3K70 - chains C and X of the 4 polymer chains in the assembly; structure by X-ray diffraction, 3.59 A resolution.

== Chain C ==
Name: Exodeoxyribonuclease V gamma chain
From: Escherichia coli K-12
Notes: EC 3.1.11.5
UniProtKB: P07648 (EX5C_ECOLI); numbering as in UniProt (aligned over 1-1122)
Sequence (1122 residues; numbered 1 to 1122; the number before each row is that of its first residue):
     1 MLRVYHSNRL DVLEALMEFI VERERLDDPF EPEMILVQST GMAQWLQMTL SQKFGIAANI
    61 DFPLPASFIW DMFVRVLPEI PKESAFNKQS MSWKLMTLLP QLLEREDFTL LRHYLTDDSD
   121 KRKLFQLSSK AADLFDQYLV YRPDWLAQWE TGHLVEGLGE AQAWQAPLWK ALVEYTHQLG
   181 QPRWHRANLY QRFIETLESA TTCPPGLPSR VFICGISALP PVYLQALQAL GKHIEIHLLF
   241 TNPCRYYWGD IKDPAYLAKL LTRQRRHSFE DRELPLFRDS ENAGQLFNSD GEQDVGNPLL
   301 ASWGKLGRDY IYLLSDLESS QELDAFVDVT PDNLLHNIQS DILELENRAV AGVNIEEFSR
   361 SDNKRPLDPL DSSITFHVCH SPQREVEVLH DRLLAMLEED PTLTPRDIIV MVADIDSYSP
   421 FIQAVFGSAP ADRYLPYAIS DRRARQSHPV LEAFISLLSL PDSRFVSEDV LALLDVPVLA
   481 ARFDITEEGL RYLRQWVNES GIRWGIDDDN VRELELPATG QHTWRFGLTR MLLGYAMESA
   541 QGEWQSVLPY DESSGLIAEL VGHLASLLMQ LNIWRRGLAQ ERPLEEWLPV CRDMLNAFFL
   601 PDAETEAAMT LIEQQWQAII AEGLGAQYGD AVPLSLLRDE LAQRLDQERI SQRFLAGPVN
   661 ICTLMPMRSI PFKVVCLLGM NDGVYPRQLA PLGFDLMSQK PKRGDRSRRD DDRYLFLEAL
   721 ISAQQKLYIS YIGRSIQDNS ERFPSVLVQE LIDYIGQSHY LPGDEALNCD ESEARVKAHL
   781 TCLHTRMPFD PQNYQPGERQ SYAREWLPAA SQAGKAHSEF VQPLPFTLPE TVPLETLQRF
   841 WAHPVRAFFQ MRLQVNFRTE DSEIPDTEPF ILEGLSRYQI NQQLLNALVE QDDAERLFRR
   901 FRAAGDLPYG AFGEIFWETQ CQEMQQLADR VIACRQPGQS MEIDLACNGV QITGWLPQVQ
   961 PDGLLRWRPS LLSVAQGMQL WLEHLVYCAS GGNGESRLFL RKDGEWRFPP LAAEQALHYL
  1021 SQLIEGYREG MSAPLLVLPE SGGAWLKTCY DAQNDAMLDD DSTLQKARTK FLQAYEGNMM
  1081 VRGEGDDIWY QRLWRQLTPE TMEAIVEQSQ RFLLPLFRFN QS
Not modelled in the structure: 1122
UniProt features mapped onto this chain:
  - natural variant: Gln647 to Leu655 (sequence variant, change not given here; In recC-1004)
  - mutagenesis: Gln38 (Q38A: Acts at variant Chi sequences), Leu64 (L64A: Does not act at Chi), Trp70 (W70A: Does not act at Chi), Asp133 (D133A: Does not act at Chi), Leu134 (L134A: Acts at variant Chi sequences), Asp136 (D136A: Does not act at Chi), Gln137 (Q137A: Acts at variant Chi sequences), Arg142 (R142A: Acts at variant Chi sequences), Arg186 (R186A/C/H: Does not act at Chi), Asp705 (D705A/H: Acts at variant Chi sequences)

== Chain X ==
Molecule: 51-nt DNA strand
Sequence (51 nucleotides; row label = number of the first residue in the row):
     1 XXXXXAXCXA ATGCGAGCAC TGCTATTCCC TAGCAGTGCT CGCATXAGAX A
Not modelled in the structure: 26-30
Modified positions: 5IU (5-iodo-2'-deoxyuridine-5'-monophosphate) at position 1, 5IU (5-iodo-2'-deoxyuridine-5'-monophosphate) at position 2, 5IU (5-iodo-2'-deoxyuridine-5'-monophosphate) at position 3, 5IU (5-iodo-2'-deoxyuridine-5'-monophosphate) at position 4, 5IU (5-iodo-2'-deoxyuridine-5'-monophosphate) at position 5, 5IU (5-iodo-2'-deoxyuridine-5'-monophosphate) at position 7, 5IU (5-iodo-2'-deoxyuridine-5'-monophosphate) at position 9, 5IU (5-iodo-2'-deoxyuridine-5'-monophosphate) at position 46, 5IU (5-iodo-2'-deoxyuridine-5'-monophosphate) at position 50

== How chain C and chain X interact ==
Contacting residue pairs (23):
  Leu556(C) - 5IU_1(X)
  Ile557(C) - 5IU_1(X)
  Arg839(C) - 5IU_7(X)  base contact
  Arg846(C) - 5IU_7(X)  sugar contact
  Arg846(C) - DC8(X)  salt bridge to the phosphate
  Gln850(C) - 5IU_7(X)  base contact
  Gly874(C) - 5IU_9(X)  base contact
  Leu875(C) - DC8(X)  base contact
  Leu875(C) - 5IU_9(X)  base contact
  Tyr878(C) - DC8(X)  base contact
  Tyr878(C) - 5IU_9(X)  sugar contact
  Gln879(C) - DC8(X)  hydrogen bond to the base
  Arg968(C) - DC8(X)  phosphate contact
  Arg968(C) - 5IU_9(X)  salt bridge to the phosphate
  Ser970(C) - 5IU_9(X)  phosphate contact
  Ser970(C) - DA10(X)  phosphate contact
  Leu971(C) - DA10(X)  hydrogen bond to the phosphate
  Arg1001(C) - DA10(X)  salt bridge to the phosphate
  Asn1078(C) - DA11(X)  hydrogen bond to the base
  Met1079(C) - DT45(X)  base contact
  Met1080(C) - DA11(X)  base contact
  Val1081(C) - DA10(X)  phosphate contact
  Val1081(C) - DA11(X)  phosphate contact
Interface residues without a listed pair, chain C (20 interface residues in all): Gln882, Pro969, Lys1070
Interface residues without a listed pair, chain X (9 interface residues in all): DG42, 5IU_46

== Overview ==
20 residues of chain C and 9 residues of chain X are in contact, with 3 hydrogen bonds and 3 salt bridges.
Among the polar pairs are Gln879(C)-DC8(X), Asn1078(C)-DA11(X) and Leu971(C)-DA10(X). From UniProt: 10
mutagenesis sites on chain C.
Here chain C is Exodeoxyribonuclease V gamma chain (Escherichia coli K-12) and chain X is a 51-nt DNA strand.
Entry 3K70 (Crystal structure of the complete initiation complex of RecBCD) was determined by X-ray
diffraction.
